Entry 4HRD (X-ray diffraction, 2.80 A resolution); this record covers chains F and G of the 28 polymer chains in the assembly.

== Chain F ==
Protein: Proteasome component C1
Organism: Saccharomyces cerevisiae
Notes: EC 3.4.25.1
Reference sequence: P21242 (PSA3_YEAST); residues 1-244 here correspond to UniProt positions 5-248 (UniProt number = residue number + 4)
Chain sequence (244 residues; row label = number of the first residue in the row):
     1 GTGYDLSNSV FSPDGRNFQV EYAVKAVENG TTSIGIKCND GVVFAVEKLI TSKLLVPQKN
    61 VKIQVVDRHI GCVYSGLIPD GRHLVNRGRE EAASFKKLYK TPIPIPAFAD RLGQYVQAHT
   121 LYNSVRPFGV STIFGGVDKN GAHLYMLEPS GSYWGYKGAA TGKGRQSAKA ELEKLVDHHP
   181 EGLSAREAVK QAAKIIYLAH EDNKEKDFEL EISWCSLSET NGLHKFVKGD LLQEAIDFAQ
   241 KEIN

== Chain G ==
Protein: Proteasome component C7-alpha
Organism: Saccharomyces cerevisiae
Notes: EC 3.4.25.1
Reference sequence: P21243 (PSA6_YEAST); residues 1-243 here correspond to UniProt positions 10-252 (UniProt number = residue number + 9)
Chain sequence (243 residues; row label = number of the first residue in the row):
     1 AGYDRHITIF SPEGRLYQVE YAFKATNQTN INSLAVRGKD CTVVISQKKV PDKLLDPTTV
    61 SYIFCISRTI GMVVNGPIPD ARNAALRAKA EAAEFRYKYG YDMPCDVLAK RMANLSQIYT
   121 QRAYMRPLGV ILTFVSVDEE LGPSIYKTDP AGYYVGYKAT ATGPKQQEIT TNLENHFKKS
   181 KIDHINEESW EKVVEFAITH MIDALGTEFS KNDLEVGVAT KDKFFTLSAE NIEERLVAIA
   241 EQD

== How chain F and chain G interact ==
Contacting residue pairs - 63 pairs, chain F then chain G:
  T2(F) - H6(G)  hydrogen bond (backbone-side chain)
  G3(F) - H6(G)
  Y4(F) - R5(G)
  Y4(F) - H6(G)
  Y4(F) - Y21(G)
  S9(F) - R126(G)
  V10(F) - H6(G)
  V10(F) - Q18(G)
  F11(F) - Q18(G)  hydrogen bond (backbone-side chain)
  F11(F) - Y21(G)
  F11(F) - A22(G)  hydrophobic
  F11(F) - A25(G)  hydrophobic
  F11(F) - R126(G)
  F11(F) - P127(G)
  F11(F) - G129(G)
  S12(F) - Y21(G)
  P13(F) - Y21(G)
  P13(F) - K24(G)
  D14(F) - K24(G)
  G15(F) - Y21(G)
  G15(F) - A25(G)
  D110(F) - R82(G)
  Q114(F) - R82(G)  hydrogen bond (side chain-backbone)
  Q114(F) - N83(G)
  Q114(F) - L86(G)
  Q117(F) - P79(G)
  Q117(F) - D80(G)
  Q117(F) - N83(G)  hydrogen bond
  Q117(F) - R126(G)
  Q117(F) - L128(G)
  T120(F) - R126(G)  hydrogen bond (backbone-side chain)
  L121(F) - N83(G)
  L121(F) - Y124(G)
  L121(F) - R126(G)
  L121(F) - L128(G)  hydrophobic
  Y122(F) - Y124(G)
  Y122(F) - M125(G)  hydrophobic
  S150(F) - P79(G)
  G151(F) - P79(G)
  S152(F) - I78(G)
  S152(F) - P79(G)
  Y153(F) - R82(G)  hydrogen bond (backbone-side chain)
  W154(F) - L55(G)  hydrophobic
  W154(F) - T59(G)
  W154(F) - V60(G)  hydrophobic
  W154(F) - S61(G)
  W154(F) - Y62(G)
  W154(F) - I78(G)  hydrophobic
  W154(F) - R82(G)
  G155(F) - L55(G)
  G155(F) - D56(G)  hydrogen bond (backbone-backbone)
  G155(F) - T59(G)  hydrogen bond (backbone-side chain)
  Y156(F) - L54(G)
  Y156(F) - L55(G)
  K157(F) - K53(G)
  K157(F) - L54(G)  hydrogen bond (backbone-backbone)
  K157(F) - L55(G)
  G158(F) - L54(G)
  K169(F) - L54(G)
  L172(F) - L54(G)  hydrophobic
  E173(F) - D52(G)
  E173(F) - L54(G)
  V176(F) - L54(G)  hydrophobic
Also at the interface, not in a pair above, chain F (32 interface residues in all): R16, K37, Y145
Also at the interface, not in a pair above, chain G (29 interface residues in all): Q28

== Summary ==
32 residues of chain F and 29 residues of chain G are in contact; the contacts include 9 hydrogen bonds. Among
the polar pairs are T2(F)-H6(G), F11(F)-Q18(G) and Q114(F)-R82(G).
Chain F is Proteasome component C1 and chain G is Proteasome component C7-alpha, both from Saccharomyces
cerevisiae; the structure, Crystal structure of yeast 20S proteasome in complex with the natural product
carmaphycin A, was determined by X-ray diffraction together with 4LTC, 4HNP and 4HRC from the same study.
